8ZA6 - chains b and m of the 8 polymer chains in the assembly; structure by electron microscopy, 3.43 A resolution.

Chain b:
Name: T-cell surface glycoprotein CD3 zeta chain
Source organism: Homo sapiens
UniProtKB: P20963 (CD3Z_HUMAN); residues 1-164 here = UniProt positions 1-164
Sequence (165 residues; row label = number of the first residue in the row):
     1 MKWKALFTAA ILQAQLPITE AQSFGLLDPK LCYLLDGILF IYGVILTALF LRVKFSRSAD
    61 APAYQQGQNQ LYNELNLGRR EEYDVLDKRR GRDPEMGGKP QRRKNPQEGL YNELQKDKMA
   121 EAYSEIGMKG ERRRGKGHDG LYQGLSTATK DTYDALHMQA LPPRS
Not modelled in the structure: 1-27, 55-165
Sequence notes: expression tag (165)
Swiss-Prot annotation at these positions:
  - modified residue: Ser-58 (Phosphoserine), Tyr-64 (Phosphotyrosine), Tyr-72 (Phosphotyrosine), Tyr-83 (Phosphotyrosine), Tyr-111 (Phosphotyrosine), Tyr-123 (Phosphotyrosine), Tyr-142 (Phosphotyrosine), Tyr-153 (Phosphotyrosine)
  - mutagenesis: Asp-36 (D36E/L/V: Decreases cell surface expression of IgG Fc receptor complex)

Chain m:
Name: TRA@ protein
Source organism: Homo sapiens
UniProtKB: Q6PJ56 (Q6PJ56_HUMAN); the construct has insertions or renumbered stretches relative to UniProt, so the offset changes along the chain: 1-114 = UniProt 1-114; 121-290 = UniProt 127-296
Sequence (290 residues; numbered 1 to 290; the number before each row is that of its first residue):
     1 MLFSSLLCVF VAFSYSGSSV AQKVTQAQSS VSMPVRKAVT LNCLYETSWW SYYIFWYKQL
    61 PSKEMIFLIR QGSDEQNAKS GRYSVNFKKA AKSVALTISA LQLEDSAKYF CALGDPGGLN
   121 TDKLIFGKGT RVTVEPRSQP HTKPSVFVMK NGTNVACLVK EFYPKDIRIN LVSSKKITEF
   181 DPAIVISPSG KYNAVKLGKY EDSNSVTCSV QHDNKTVHST DFEVKTDSTD HVKPKETENT
   241 KQPSKSCHKP KAIVHTEKVN MMSLTVLGLR MLFAKTVAVN FLLTAKLFFL
Not modelled in the structure: 1-254
Sequence notes: linker (115-120)

Chain b / chain m interface:
Residue-residue contacts (4; chain b residue first):
  Cys-32(b) with Arg-270(m)
  Asp-36(b) with Arg-270(m), salt bridge
  Phe-40(b) with Val-277(m), hydrophobic
  Leu-51(b) with Phe-289(m), hydrophobic
Other interface residues (no listed pair), chain b (8 interface residues in all): Tyr-33, Val-44, Thr-47, Ala-48
Other interface residues (no listed pair), chain m (6 interface residues in all): Val-266, Ala-274, Phe-281

Summary:
8 residues of chain b face 6 of chain m across their interface; the contacts include 1 salt bridge. Its one
salt-bridged contact is Asp-36(b)/Arg-270(m). Curated annotation (UniProt) lists one mutagenesis site on chain
b.
Here chain b is T-cell surface glycoprotein CD3 zeta chain and chain m is TRA@ protein, both from Homo
sapiens. Entry 8ZA6 (Cryo-EM structure of the gdTCR-CD3 complex) was determined by electron microscopy
together with 8ZA9, 8ZAA, 8ZD4 and 9II6 from the same study.
